Entry 6ZYW (electron microscopy, 8.78 A resolution (very low resolution: no residue pairs are listed; an interface is given only as per-side residue counts)); this record covers chains H and e of the 19 polymer chains in the assembly.

# Chain H
Molecule: Dynein light chain
Organism: Tetrahymena thermophila SB210
Reference sequence: A4VE64 (A4VE64_TETTS); residue numbers follow UniProt; this construct covers 1-92
Amino-acid sequence (92 residues; row label = number of the first residue in the row):
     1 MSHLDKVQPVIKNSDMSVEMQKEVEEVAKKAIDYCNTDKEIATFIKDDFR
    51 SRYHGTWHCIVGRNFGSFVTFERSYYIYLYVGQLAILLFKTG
Not modelled in the structure: 1-7

# Chain e
Molecule: Flagellar outer dynein arm intermediate protein, putative
Organism: Tetrahymena thermophila SB210
Reference sequence: Q23FU1 (Q23FU1_TETTS); the author numbering skips numbers that UniProt does not, so the offset changes along the chain: 1-66 = UniProt 1-66; 72-81 = UniProt 67-76; 95-688 = UniProt 77-670
Amino-acid sequence (670 residues; row label = number of the first residue in the row; note: 18 numbers in that range are skipped by the numbering (no residue carries them; nothing is unmodelled there)):
     1 MAEYFTYSKKRKEFNNPINFQDTETRYGGIQNQVVNINQYVQRNPNFIDL
    51 DNIAELSEHSVNTERV
    72 KTGDRGMSHK
    95 EGGWPGNVDPNEAQETGRFKKRIEKDTSFPQAVKDLKEGVEKCIYQNNQI
   145 DLLEEYFEGETSEHVVENLSSKTLMLFKDEKEICKRSVSEISWHPEGPTK
   195 VAVSYAIMRFQQMPEKMPTQAYVWDLLNPNSPEIKLMSPSAVTNISYNQK
   245 IPDQIGGGCYNGLLAVWDGRKGENPIMISPVENSHYEPVTHFHWLMSKTG
   295 SECVTTSTDGKVMWWDTRKFEAGPVEKLNIIEGLGENEEIIGGTALEYNV
   345 EAGPSKFLIGTESGSILTANKKLKKPVEITTRYGLDQGRHLGPVYSINRS
   395 NQNPKYFLSVGDWSCKIWVEDLKTPIIRTKYHGSYLSDGCWSPTRSGAFF
   445 LVRRDGWMDVWDYYYRQNEIAFSHKVSDSPLTCIKINQTGGAYHNSGKLC
   495 AIGDQDGTVTILELCDSLYTMQPKEKDIINEMFEREYRKEKNLETIKKQQ
   545 ELAKRQVQKDMGSQKEKWEKKKLEMIETAEASFHENLAKNPVNEEEFNEL
   595 DSPSEKRKKTNQNQGREQEEQSREEQEASGNFNQQQQQQQEEEQQQEGEQ
   645 QHHQNQEHQNGQGHENGQEEGEENGEEGNQQENEGQEENEQQQE
Not modelled in the structure: 1-17, 138-688

# Chain H / chain e interface
At this resolution (9 A) residue pairs are not listed: 11 residues of chain H and 9 of chain e lie at the interface.

# Summary
11 residues of chain H and 9 residues of chain e are in contact.
Chain H is Dynein light chain and chain e is Flagellar outer dynein arm intermediate protein, putative, both
from Tetrahymena thermophila SB210; the structure, Outer Dynein Arm-Shulin complex - overall structure
(Tetrahymena thermophila), was determined by electron microscopy (same publication as 6ZYY and 6ZYX).
